Entry 6XZP (electron microscopy, 3.30 A resolution); this record covers chains CP1 and FP1 of the 8 polymer chains in the assembly.

[Chain CP1 (and FP1)]
Name: Polymerase basic protein 2
Source organism: Influenza C virus (strain C/Johannesburg/1/1966)
Notes: chain FP1 of this document is another copy of the same molecule, construct and numbering; everything in this record applies to it too
Reference sequence: Q9IMP3 (PB2_INCJH); residues 1-774 here = UniProt positions 1-774
Amino-acid sequence (920 residues; row label = number of the first residue in the row):
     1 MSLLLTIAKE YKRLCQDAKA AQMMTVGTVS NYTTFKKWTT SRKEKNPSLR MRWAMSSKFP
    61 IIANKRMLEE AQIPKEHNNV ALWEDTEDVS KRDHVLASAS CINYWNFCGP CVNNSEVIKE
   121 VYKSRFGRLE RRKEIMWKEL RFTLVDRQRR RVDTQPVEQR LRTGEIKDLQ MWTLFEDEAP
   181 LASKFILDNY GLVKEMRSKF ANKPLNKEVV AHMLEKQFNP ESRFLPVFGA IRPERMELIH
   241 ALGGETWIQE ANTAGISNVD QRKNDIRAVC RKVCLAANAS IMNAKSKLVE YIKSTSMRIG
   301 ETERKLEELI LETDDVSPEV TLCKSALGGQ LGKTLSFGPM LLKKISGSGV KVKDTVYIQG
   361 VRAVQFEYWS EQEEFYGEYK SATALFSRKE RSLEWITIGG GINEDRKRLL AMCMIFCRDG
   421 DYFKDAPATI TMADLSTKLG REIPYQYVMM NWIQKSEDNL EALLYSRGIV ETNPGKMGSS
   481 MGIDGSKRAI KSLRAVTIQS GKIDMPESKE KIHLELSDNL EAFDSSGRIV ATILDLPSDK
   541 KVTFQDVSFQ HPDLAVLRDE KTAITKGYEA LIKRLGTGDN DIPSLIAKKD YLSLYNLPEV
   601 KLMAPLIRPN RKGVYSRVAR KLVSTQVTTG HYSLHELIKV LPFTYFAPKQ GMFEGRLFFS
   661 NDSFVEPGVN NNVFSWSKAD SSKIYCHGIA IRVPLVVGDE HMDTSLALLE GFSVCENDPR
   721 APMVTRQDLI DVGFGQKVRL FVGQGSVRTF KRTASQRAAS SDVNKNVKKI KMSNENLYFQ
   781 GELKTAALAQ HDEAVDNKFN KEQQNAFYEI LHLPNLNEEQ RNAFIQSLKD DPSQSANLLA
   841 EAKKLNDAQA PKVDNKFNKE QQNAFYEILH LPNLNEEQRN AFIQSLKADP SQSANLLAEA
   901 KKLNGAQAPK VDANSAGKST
Not modelled in the structure: 773-920 (chain FP1: 1-57, 84-94, 147-232, 754-920)
Construct notes: expression tag (775-920)

[Chain CP1 / chain FP1 interface]
Contacting residue pairs (13; chain CP1 residue first):
  Arg608(CP1) - Asp731(FP1)
  Arg608(CP1) - Gln736(FP1)  hydrogen bond
  Asn610(CP1) - Val732(FP1)  hydrogen bond (side chain-backbone)
  Asn610(CP1) - Phe734(FP1)
  Asn610(CP1) - Arg752(FP1)
  Arg611(CP1) - Ile730(FP1)
  Arg611(CP1) - Asp731(FP1)  salt bridge
  Tyr615(CP1) - Asp731(FP1)  hydrogen bond
  Glu654(CP1) - Ile730(FP1)
  Glu654(CP1) - Asp731(FP1)
  Arg656(CP1) - Asp728(FP1)
  Phe658(CP1) - Asp731(FP1)
  Asp662(CP1) - Gln736(FP1)  hydrogen bond
Interface residues without a listed pair, chain FP1 (8 interface residues in all): Gly733

[In short]
The chain CP1/chain FP1 interface involves 8 residues from each chain, with 4 hydrogen bonds and 1 salt
bridge. Polar contacts include Arg611(CP1)-Asp731(FP1), Arg608(CP1)-Gln736(FP1) and Asn610(CP1)-Val732(FP1).
Both chains are Polymerase basic protein 2 (Influenza C virus (strain C/Johannesburg/1/1966)). Entry 6XZP
(Influenza C virus polymerase in complex with chicken ANP32A - Subclass 4) was determined by electron
microscopy together with 6XZD, 6XZG, 6XZQ, 6XZR and 6Y0C from the same study.
